PDB entry 3VYE | X-ray diffraction, 2.70 A resolution | chain A

[Chain A]
Protein: Renin
From: Homo sapiens
Notes: EC 3.4.23.15
UniProtKB: P00797 (RENI_HUMAN); residues 1-340 here correspond to UniProt positions 67-406 (UniProt number = residue number + 66)
Sequence (340 residues; row label = number of the first residue in the row):
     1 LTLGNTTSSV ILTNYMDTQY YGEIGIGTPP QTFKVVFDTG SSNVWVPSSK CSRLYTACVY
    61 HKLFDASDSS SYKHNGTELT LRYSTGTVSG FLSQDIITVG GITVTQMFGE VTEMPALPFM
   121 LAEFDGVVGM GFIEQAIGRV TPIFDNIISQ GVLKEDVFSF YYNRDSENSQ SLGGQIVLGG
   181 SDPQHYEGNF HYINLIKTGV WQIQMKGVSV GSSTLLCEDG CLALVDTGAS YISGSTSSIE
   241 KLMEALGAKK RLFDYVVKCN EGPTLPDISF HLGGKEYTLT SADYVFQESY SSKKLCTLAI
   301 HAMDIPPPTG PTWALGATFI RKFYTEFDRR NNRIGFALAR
Unresolved in the structure: 166-170
Disulfide bonds: C51-C58, C217-C221, C259-C296
Covalent attachments: N-acetylglucosamine (NAG) linked to N75
Residues lining bound ligands: VYE ((3S,5R)-5-[4-(2-chlorophenyl)-2,2-dimethyl-5-oxopiperazin-1-yl]-N-(3-methylbutyl)piperidine-3-carboxamide): Q19, V36, D38, G40, S41, R82, Y83, S84, T85, P118, F119, L121, A122, F124, V127, Q135, I137, D226, G228, A229
Swiss-Prot annotation at these positions:
  - active site: D38, D226
  - glycosylation (N-linked (GlcNAc...) asparagine): N5, N75

[Overview]
Chain A binds compound VYE. N-acetylglucosamine is covalently linked to N75. UniProt lists active-site
residues D38 and D226.
Chain A is Renin (Homo sapiens); the structure, Human renin in complex with inhibitor 7, was determined by
X-ray diffraction together with 3VYD and 3VYF from the same study.
